PDB entry 9L5S | electron microscopy, 2.90 A resolution | chains 5 and m of the 41 polymer chains in the assembly

# Chain 5
Molecule: U5 snRNA
Source organism: Chaetomium thermophilum (strain DSM 1495 / CBS 144.50 / IMI 039719)
Sequence (116 nucleotides; each row starts with the number of its first residue):
     1 UUGGAGUAGG CCAGCUCAGA CCGAACUCAU UUCCUGCCUU UUACCGGAUG UGACCGUGAG
    61 UUGGCCUGAA AUACUCCCUA ACCCAAUCUU UGGAAACUCU CUGGAUAUCC CAGAUU
Not modelled in the structure: 80-84

# Chain m
Molecule: Delta(14)-sterol reductase
Source organism: Chaetomium thermophilum (strain DSM 1495 / CBS 144.50 / IMI 039719)
Reference sequence: G0S405 (G0S405_CHATD); residues -481 to 110 here correspond to UniProt positions 1-592 (UniProt number = residue number + 482)
Sequence (592 residues; each row starts with the number of its first residue; numbers below 1 keep their minus sign (Met-481 is residue -481)):
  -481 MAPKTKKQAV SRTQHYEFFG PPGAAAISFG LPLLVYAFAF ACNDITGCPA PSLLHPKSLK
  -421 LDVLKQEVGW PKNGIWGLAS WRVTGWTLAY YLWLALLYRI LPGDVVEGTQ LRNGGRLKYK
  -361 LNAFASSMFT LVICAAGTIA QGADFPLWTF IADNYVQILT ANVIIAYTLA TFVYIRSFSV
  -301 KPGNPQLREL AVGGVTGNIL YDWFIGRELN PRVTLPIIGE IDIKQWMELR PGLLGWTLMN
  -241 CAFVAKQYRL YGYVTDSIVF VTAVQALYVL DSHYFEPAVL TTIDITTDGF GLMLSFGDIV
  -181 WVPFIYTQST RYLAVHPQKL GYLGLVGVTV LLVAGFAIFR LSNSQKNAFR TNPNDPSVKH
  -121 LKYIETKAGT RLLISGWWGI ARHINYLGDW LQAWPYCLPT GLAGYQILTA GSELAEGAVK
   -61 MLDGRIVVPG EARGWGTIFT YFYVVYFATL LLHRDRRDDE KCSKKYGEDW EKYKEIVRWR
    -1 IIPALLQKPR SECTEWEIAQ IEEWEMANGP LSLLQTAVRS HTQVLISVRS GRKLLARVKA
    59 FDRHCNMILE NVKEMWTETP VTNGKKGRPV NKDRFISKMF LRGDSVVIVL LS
Not modelled in the structure: -481 to 24

# Chain 5 / chain m interface
Contacting residue pairs (18):
  A85(5) - Arg61(m)  salt bridge to the phosphate
  A85(5) - His62(m)  salt bridge to the phosphate
  A85(5) - Cys63(m)  base contact
  U91(5) - His62(m)  base contact
  U91(5) - Asn64(m)  base contact
  U91(5) - Arg100(m)  hydrogen bond to the base
  U91(5) - Asp102(m)  phosphate contact
  G92(5) - Arg47(m)  hydrogen bond to the base
  G92(5) - Asp102(m)  sugar contact
  G92(5) - Ser103(m)  hydrogen bond to the base
  G93(5) - Arg47(m)  salt bridge to the phosphate
  A94(5) - Arg47(m)  hydrogen bond to the sugar
  A95(5) - Arg47(m)  sugar contact
  A95(5) - Ser48(m)  hydrogen bond to the sugar
  A95(5) - Gly49(m)  sugar contact
  C109(5) - Asn81(m)  hydrogen bond to the sugar
  C109(5) - Gly82(m)  phosphate contact
  C110(5) - Gly82(m)  phosphate contact
Also at the interface, not in a pair above, chain 5 (10 interface residues in all): C97, U98
Also at the interface, not in a pair above, chain m (15 interface residues in all): Leu29, Thr77, Lys84

# Summary
Chain 5 and chain m form an interface of 10 and 15 residues respectively; the contacts include 6 hydrogen
bonds and 3 salt bridges. Among the polar pairs are U91(5)-Arg100(m), G92(5)-Arg47(m) and G92(5)-Ser103(m).
Here chain 5 is U5 snRNA and chain m is Delta(14)-sterol reductase, both from Chaetomium thermophilum (strain
DSM 1495 / CBS 144.50 / IMI 039719). Entry 9L5S (Cryo-EM structure of the thermophile spliceosome (state
B*Q1)) was determined by electron microscopy together with 9L5R and 9L5T from the same study.
